6XSP - chain A; structure by X-ray diffraction, 2.30 A resolution.

== Chain A ==
Protein: Thiol:disulfide interchange protein DsbA
From: Escherichia coli (strain K12)
Reference sequence: P0AEG4 (DSBA_ECOLI); residues 1-189 here correspond to UniProt positions 20-208 (UniProt number = residue number + 19)
Sequence (189 residues; each row starts with the number of its first residue):
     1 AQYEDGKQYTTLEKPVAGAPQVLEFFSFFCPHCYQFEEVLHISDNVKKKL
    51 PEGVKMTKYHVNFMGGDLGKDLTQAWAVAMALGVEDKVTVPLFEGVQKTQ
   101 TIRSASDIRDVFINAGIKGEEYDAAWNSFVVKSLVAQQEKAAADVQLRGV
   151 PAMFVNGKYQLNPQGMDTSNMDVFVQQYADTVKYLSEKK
Disordered / not traced: 189
Disulfide bonds: Cys30-Cys33
Small-molecule neighbours: VCY ([2,6-bis(3-methoxyphenyl)-1-benzofuran-3-yl]acetic acid): His32, Gln35, Phe36, Leu40, Val150, Pro151, Pro163, Gln164, Thr168, Asn170, Met171

== Summary ==
Ligands of chain A: compound VCY.
Chain A is Thiol:disulfide interchange protein DsbA (Escherichia coli (strain K12)); the structure, Crystal
structure of E.coli DsbA in complex with 2-(2,6-bis(3-methoxyphenyl)benzofuran-3-yl)acetic acid, was
determined by X-ray diffraction together with 6XSQ, 6XT3, 7L76, 7L7C and 7LHP from the same study.
